6OIK - chains B and G of the 5 polymer chains in the assembly; structure by electron microscopy, 3.60 A resolution.

# Chain B
Protein: Guanine nucleotide-binding protein G(I)/G(S)/G(T) subunit beta-1
Source organism: Homo sapiens
UniProt: P62873 (GBB1_HUMAN); residue numbers follow UniProt; this construct covers 2-340
Sequence (345 residues; numbered -4 to 340; the number before each row is that of its first residue; numbers below 1 keep their minus sign (Gly-4 is residue -4)):
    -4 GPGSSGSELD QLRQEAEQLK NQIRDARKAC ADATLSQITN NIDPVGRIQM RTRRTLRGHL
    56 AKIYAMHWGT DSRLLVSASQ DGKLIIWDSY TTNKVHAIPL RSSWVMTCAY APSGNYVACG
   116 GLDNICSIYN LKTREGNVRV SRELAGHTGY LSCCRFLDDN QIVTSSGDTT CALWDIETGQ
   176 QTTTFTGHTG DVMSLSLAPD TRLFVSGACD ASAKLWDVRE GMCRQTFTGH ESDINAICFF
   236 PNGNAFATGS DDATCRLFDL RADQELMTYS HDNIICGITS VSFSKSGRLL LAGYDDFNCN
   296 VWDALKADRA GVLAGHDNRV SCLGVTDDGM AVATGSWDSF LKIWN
Unresolved in the structure: -4 to 2
Sequence notes: expression tag (-4 to 1)

# Chain G
Protein: Guanine nucleotide-binding protein G(I)/G(S)/G(O) subunit gamma-2
Source organism: Homo sapiens
UniProt: P59768 (GBG2_HUMAN); residues 1-71 here = UniProt positions 1-71
Sequence (71 residues; numbered 1 to 71; the number before each row is that of its first residue):
     1 MASNNTASIA QARKLVEQLK MEANIDRIKV SKAAADLMAY CEAHAKEDPL LTPVPASENP
    61 FREKKFFCAI L
Unresolved in the structure: 1-6, 63-71

# Interface between chain B and chain G
Residue-residue contacts (63; chain B residue first):
  Leu7(B) - Ala12(G)  hydrophobic
  Ala11(B) - Leu19(G)  hydrophobic
  Gln17(B) - Ala23(G)
  Ile18(B) - Glu22(G)
  Ile18(B) - Ala23(G)  hydrophobic
  Ile18(B) - Arg27(G)
  Ala21(B) - Arg27(G)
  Ala24(B) - Lys29(G)  hydrogen bond (backbone-side chain)
  Cys25(B) - Arg27(G)
  Cys25(B) - Ile28(G)
  Cys25(B) - Lys29(G)
  Cys25(B) - Val30(G)  hydrogen bond (backbone-backbone)
  Ala26(B) - Val30(G)  hydrophobic
  Asp27(B) - Lys29(G)
  Asp27(B) - Val30(G)  hydrogen bond (side chain-backbone)
  Asp27(B) - Ser31(G)  hydrogen bond
  Ile33(B) - Ala34(G)  hydrophobic
  Ile33(B) - Met38(G)
  Thr34(B) - Met38(G)
  Met45(B) - Leu50(G)  hydrophobic
  Arg48(B) - Asn59(G)
  Arg48(B) - Phe61(G)
  Arg49(B) - Pro60(G)  hydrogen bond (side chain-backbone)
  Arg49(B) - Phe61(G)  hydrogen bond (side chain-backbone)
  Ser84(B) - Phe61(G)
  Tyr85(B) - Pro60(G)
  Tyr85(B) - Phe61(G)  hydrophobic
  Cys218(B) - Gln18(G)  hydrogen bond (backbone-side chain)
  Cys218(B) - Met21(G)
  Arg219(B) - Glu22(G)
  Thr221(B) - Glu22(G)  hydrogen bond
  Phe235(B) - Leu37(G)  hydrophobic
  Phe235(B) - Tyr40(G)  hydrophobic
  Phe235(B) - Cys41(G)  hydrophobic
  Pro236(B) - Tyr40(G)
  Asn237(B) - Leu37(G)
  Asp254(B) - Ala33(G)
  Arg256(B) - Asp26(G)
  Arg256(B) - Arg27(G)
  Arg256(B) - Ile28(G)
  Arg256(B) - Asp36(G)  salt bridge
  Asp258(B) - Arg27(G)  salt bridge
  Gln259(B) - Val30(G)
  Leu261(B) - Val30(G)  hydrophobic
  Ser279(B) - Asp48(G)  hydrogen bond
  Lys280(B) - Asp48(G)  hydrogen bond (backbone-side chain)
  Ser281(B) - Tyr40(G)
  Ser281(B) - Cys41(G)
  Ser281(B) - His44(G)
  Ser281(B) - Ala45(G)
  Ser281(B) - Asp48(G)  hydrogen bond (backbone-side chain)
  Arg283(B) - Leu51(G)
  Leu284(B) - Leu51(G)  hydrophobic
  Asp323(B) - Pro49(G)
  Gly324(B) - Pro49(G)
  Gly324(B) - Leu50(G)
  Met325(B) - Pro49(G)  hydrophobic
  Met325(B) - Pro60(G)
  Ala326(B) - Phe61(G)  hydrophobic
  Ile338(B) - Phe61(G)  hydrophobic
  Asn340(B) - Leu50(G)
  Asn340(B) - Asn59(G)  hydrogen bond
  Asn340(B) - Phe61(G)
Interface residues without a listed pair, chain B (48 interface residues in all): Leu4, Leu14, Ile37, Val40, Ile43, Trp63, Gln220, Ala257, Gly282, Leu300
Interface residues without a listed pair, chain G (38 interface residues in all): Ser8, Ile9, Arg13, Leu15, Val16, Ile25, Glu42, Glu47, Val54, Arg62

# In short
Chain B and chain G form an interface of 48 and 38 residues respectively; the contacts include 12 hydrogen
bonds and 2 salt bridges. Polar pairs include Arg256(B)-Asp36(G), Asp258(B)-Arg27(G) and Ala24(B)-Lys29(G).
Chain B is Guanine nucleotide-binding protein G(I)/G(S)/G(T) subunit beta-1 and chain G is Guanine
nucleotide-binding protein G(I)/G(S)/G(O) subunit gamma-2, both from Homo sapiens; the structure, Muscarinic
acetylcholine receptor 2-Go complex, was determined by electron microscopy together with 6OIJ from the same
study.
